PDB entry 7BKD | electron microscopy, 3.00 A resolution | chains C and B of the 9 polymer chains in the assembly

== Chain C ==
Molecule: CoB--CoM heterodisulfide reductase subunit C
Organism: Methanospirillum hungatei JF-1
Reference sequence: Q2FKZ3 (Q2FKZ3_METHJ); numbering as in UniProt (aligned over 1-191)
Sequence (191 residues; each row starts with the number of its first residue):
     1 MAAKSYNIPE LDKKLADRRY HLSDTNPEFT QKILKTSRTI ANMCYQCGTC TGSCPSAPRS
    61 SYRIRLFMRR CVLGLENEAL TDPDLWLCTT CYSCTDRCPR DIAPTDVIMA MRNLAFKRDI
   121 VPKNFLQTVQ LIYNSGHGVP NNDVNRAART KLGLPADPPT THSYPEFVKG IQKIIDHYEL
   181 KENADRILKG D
Disordered / not traced: 1, 191
Bound ions: 4Fe-4S cluster Fe site 1: Cys44, Cys47, Cys50, Cys98; 4Fe-4S cluster Fe site 2: Cys54, Cys88, Cys91, Cys94
Small-molecule neighbours:
  - 4Fe-4S cluster (SF4), molecule 1: Cys44, Tyr45, Gln46, Cys47, Gly48, Thr49, Cys50, Arg65, Met68, Cys98, Pro99, Arg100, Ile102, Pro104
  - 4Fe-4S cluster (SF4), molecule 2: Ser53, Cys54, Pro55, Ser56, Tyr62, Ile64, Cys88, Thr89, Thr90, Cys91, Tyr92, Ser93, Cys94, Thr105

== Chain B ==
Molecule: CoB--CoM heterodisulfide reductase subunit B
Organism: Methanospirillum hungatei JF-1
Reference sequence: Q2FKZ2 (Q2FKZ2_METHJ); numbering as in UniProt (aligned over 1-296)
Sequence (296 residues; each row starts with the number of its first residue):
     1 MHEYAFFLGC IAPNRYPGCE ASAIKTSEKV GIKLLPLKGA SCCPAPGAFG SIDLNVWYAM
    61 AARNLVLAEE MKKDIALICN GCYKSIWEVN HILKHNDELR DNVNEVLAEI DMQFKGTIDV
   121 WHLAELYYDD KVCGVQKIKD SVTTPLSGAK VAAHYGCHLM KPKKERHFGD TENPMWFEEL
   181 IGALGAEPIQ YRNKMQCCGA GGGVRGYDIV HALDITNEKL INIQEAGADA ITELCPFCQL
   241 QFDRGQIEIK EKFGDVYNIP VLHYNELLGL AQGMSPQDLA LDLHAIDCTP FLQKVL
Bound ions: Non-cubane [4Fe-4S]-cluster site 1: Cys10, Cys42, Cys43, Cys79, Cys82; Non-cubane [4Fe-4S]-cluster site 2: Cys157, Cys197, Cys198, Cys235, Cys238
Small-molecule neighbours:
  - 9S8 (Non-cubane [4Fe-4S]-cluster), molecule 1: Phe7, Gly9, Cys10, Ile11, Cys42, Cys43, Cys79, Gly81, Cys82, Phe237
  - 9S8, molecule 2: Asn80, His154, Gly156, Cys157, His158, Cys197, Cys198, Gly201, Cys235, Phe237, Cys238

== How chain C and chain B interact ==
Residue-residue contacts (124):
  Thr36(C) - Leu54(B)
  Arg38(C) - Tyr58(B)
  Arg38(C) - Ile92(B)
  Arg38(C) - Asn96(B)
  Pro55(C) - Ile215(B)
  Ser56(C) - His211(B)  hydrogen bond
  Arg59(C) - His211(B)
  Arg59(C) - Asp214(B)  salt bridge
  Arg59(C) - Ile215(B)
  Arg59(C) - Glu218(B)  salt bridge
  Ser60(C) - His211(B)
  Pro83(C) - Tyr207(B)  hydrogen bond (backbone-side chain)
  Trp86(C) - Val204(B)
  Trp86(C) - Tyr207(B)
  Leu87(C) - Val204(B)
  Leu87(C) - Tyr207(B)  hydrophobic
  Leu87(C) - His211(B)
  Cys88(C) - Gly202(B)
  Cys88(C) - Val204(B)
  Thr89(C) - Cys197(B)
  Thr89(C) - Gly199(B)
  Thr89(C) - Gly201(B)
  Thr89(C) - Gly202(B)  hydrogen bond (backbone-backbone)
  Thr89(C) - Val204(B)
  Thr90(C) - His158(B)
  Thr90(C) - Gly202(B)
  Cys91(C) - Cys157(B)  hydrophobic
  Cys91(C) - Lys161(B)  hydrogen bond (backbone-side chain)
  Cys91(C) - Cys197(B)  hydrophobic
  Tyr92(C) - Lys84(B)  hydrogen bond
  Tyr92(C) - Pro162(B)  hydrophobic
  Ser93(C) - Lys161(B)  hydrogen bond
  Thr95(C) - Pro162(B)
  Thr95(C) - Lys164(B)
  Asp96(C) - Pro162(B)
  Asp96(C) - Lys163(B)  hydrogen bond (side chain-backbone)
  Asp96(C) - Thr171(B)  hydrogen bond
  Asp96(C) - Glu172(B)
  Arg97(C) - Glu172(B)  salt bridge
  Asp101(C) - Lys164(B)
  Ile102(C) - Lys164(B)
  Met109(C) - Pro46(B)
  Met109(C) - Gly50(B)
  Met109(C) - Ser51(B)
  Arg112(C) - Ser51(B)  hydrogen bond
  Arg112(C) - Gly202(B)  hydrogen bond (side chain-backbone)
  Asn113(C) - Gly50(B)
  Asn113(C) - Ser51(B)  hydrogen bond (backbone-backbone)
  Asn113(C) - Ile52(B)
  Asn113(C) - Asp53(B)  hydrogen bond (side chain-backbone)
  Asn113(C) - Leu54(B)
  Phe116(C) - Ile52(B)  hydrophobic
  Val121(C) - Ile52(B)  hydrophobic
  Pro122(C) - Tyr207(B)  hydrophobic
  Asn124(C) - Gly203(B)  hydrogen bond (side chain-backbone)
  Asn124(C) - Gly206(B)
  Asn124(C) - Tyr207(B)
  Phe125(C) - Gly47(B)
  Phe125(C) - Ala48(B)
  Phe125(C) - Ser51(B)
  Phe125(C) - Ile52(B)  hydrophobic
  Phe125(C) - Gly202(B)
  Val129(C) - Phe49(B)  hydrophobic
  Val129(C) - Ile52(B)  hydrophobic
  Ile132(C) - Cys42(B)  hydrophobic
  Ile132(C) - Phe49(B)  hydrophobic
  Ile132(C) - Met60(B)  hydrophobic
  Gly136(C) - Ser41(B)
  Gly136(C) - Cys42(B)  hydrogen bond (backbone-backbone)
  His137(C) - Cys10(B)  hydrogen bond
  His137(C) - Asn14(B)
  His137(C) - Ser41(B)
  His137(C) - Cys42(B)  hydrogen bond (side chain-backbone)
  Gly138(C) - Cys10(B)
  Gly138(C) - Cys42(B)
  Val139(C) - Cys10(B)
  Val139(C) - Ile11(B)  hydrophobic
  Val139(C) - Asn14(B)  hydrogen bond (backbone-side chain)
  Val139(C) - Arg15(B)
  Pro140(C) - Asn14(B)
  Pro140(C) - Arg15(B)  hydrogen bond (backbone-side chain)
  Asn141(C) - Asn14(B)
  Asn145(C) - Pro13(B)  hydrogen bond (side chain-backbone)
  Asn145(C) - Asn14(B)  hydrogen bond (side chain-backbone)
  Asn145(C) - Arg15(B)
  Asn145(C) - Pro17(B)
  Ala148(C) - Leu283(B)  hydrophobic
  Arg149(C) - Pro13(B)
  Arg149(C) - Pro17(B)
  Lys151(C) - Gln277(B)
  Leu152(C) - Pro17(B)
  Leu152(C) - Gly18(B)
  Leu152(C) - Gln277(B)
  Leu152(C) - Asp278(B)
  Leu152(C) - Ala280(B)  hydrophobic
  Leu154(C) - Pro17(B)
  Leu154(C) - Glu20(B)
  Pro158(C) - Pro13(B)  hydrophobic
  Pro159(C) - Pro36(B)  hydrophobic
  Pro159(C) - Leu37(B)
  Pro159(C) - Gly39(B)
  Pro159(C) - Ala40(B)
  Thr160(C) - Gly39(B)
  Thr160(C) - Ala40(B)  hydrogen bond (side chain-backbone)
  Thr161(C) - Gly39(B)
  Thr161(C) - Ala40(B)  hydrogen bond (backbone-backbone)
  Thr161(C) - Ser41(B)
  Tyr164(C) - Gly39(B)
  Phe167(C) - Lys38(B)
  Phe167(C) - Gly39(B)
  Gly170(C) - Ile110(B)
  Ile171(C) - Ser41(B)
  Ile171(C) - Met60(B)  hydrophobic
  Ile171(C) - Arg63(B)
  Lys173(C) - Ile110(B)
  Ile174(C) - Val56(B)  hydrophobic
  Ile174(C) - Ala59(B)  hydrophobic
  His177(C) - Glu109(B)
  Tyr178(C) - Asp53(B)
  Tyr178(C) - Asn55(B)
  Tyr178(C) - Val56(B)
  Tyr178(C) - Val106(B)
  Leu180(C) - Phe49(B)  hydrophobic
  Leu180(C) - Ile52(B)  hydrophobic
Also at the interface, not in a pair above, chain C (60 interface residues in all): Ala103, Thr128, Asn142, His162, Ile175
Also at the interface, not in a pair above, chain B (69 interface residues in all): Leu8, Gly9, Ala21, Leu67, Leu99, Glu105, Leu107, Asp208, Leu279

== Overview ==
60 residues of chain C face 69 of chain B across their interface, with 22 hydrogen bonds and 3 salt bridges.
Among the polar pairs are Arg59(C)-Asp214(B), Arg59(C)-Glu218(B) and Arg97(C)-Glu172(B). Chain C binds 4Fe-4S
cluster. Ligands of chain B: compound 9S8.
Here chain C is CoB--CoM heterodisulfide reductase subunit C and chain B is CoB--CoM heterodisulfide reductase
subunit B, both from Methanospirillum hungatei JF-1. Entry 7BKD (Formate dehydrogenase - heterodisulfide
reductase - formylmethanofuran dehydrogenase complex from Methanospirillum hungatei (heterodislfide reductase
core and ...) was determined by electron microscopy, deposited together with 7BKB, 7BKC and 7BKE.
